8UHF - chains B and F of the 9 polymer chains in the assembly; structure by electron microscopy, 3.80 A resolution.

# Chain B (and F)
Molecule: Toxin co-regulated pilin
From: Vibrio cholerae
Notes: chain F of this document is another copy of the same molecule, construct and numbering; everything in this record applies to it too
Reference sequence: Q93TT5 (Q93TT5_VIBCL); residues 1-199 here correspond to UniProt positions 26-224 (UniProt number = residue number + 25)
Amino-acid sequence (199 residues; each row starts with the number of its first residue):
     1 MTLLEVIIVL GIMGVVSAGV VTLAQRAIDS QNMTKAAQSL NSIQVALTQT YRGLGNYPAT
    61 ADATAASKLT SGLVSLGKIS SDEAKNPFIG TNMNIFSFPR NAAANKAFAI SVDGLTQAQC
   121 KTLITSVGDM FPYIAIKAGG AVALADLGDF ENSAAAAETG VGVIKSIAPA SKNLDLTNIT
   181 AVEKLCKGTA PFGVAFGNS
Not modelled in the structure: 199 (chain F: 55-60, 199)
Sequence notes: conflict A181 (His206 in Q93TT5)
Cystine bridges: C120-C186

# Interface between chain B and chain F
Pairs across the interface - 17 pairs, chain B then chain F:
  T2(B) - L23(F)
  L3(B) - L23(F)
  V6(B) - L23(F)  hydrophobic
  V9(B) - S30(F)
  V9(B) - Q31(F)
  S17(B) - Q38(F)  hydrogen bond
  V21(B) - N41(F)
  Q25(B) - N41(F)
  Q25(B) - M130(F)
  I28(B) - V45(F)  hydrophobic
  I28(B) - Q49(F)
  Q31(B) - Q49(F)  hydrogen bond
  N32(B) - Q49(F)  hydrogen bond
  P87(B) - R52(F)  hydrogen bond (backbone-side chain)
  F88(B) - R52(F)  hydrogen bond (backbone-side chain)
  I89(B) - R52(F)
  G90(B) - R52(F)
Interface residues without a listed pair, chain B (17 interface residues in all): L10, M13, G14
Interface residues without a listed pair, chain F (13 interface residues in all): A27, T34, Q44, G53

# Overview
The interface between chain B and chain F involves 17 residues on one side and 13 on the other; the contacts
include 5 hydrogen bonds. Polar pairs include S17(B)-Q38(F), Q31(B)-Q49(F) and N32(B)-Q49(F).
Both chains are Toxin co-regulated pilin (Vibrio cholerae). Entry 8UHF (Cryo-EM of Vibrio cholerae toxin
co-regulated pilus - asymmetric reconstruction) was determined by electron microscopy (same publication as
8U1K).
